1R4Q - chains B and F of the 6 polymer chains in the assembly; structure by X-ray diffraction, 2.50 A resolution.

# Chain B (and F)
Molecule: Shigella toxin chain B
Organism: Shigella dysenteriae
Notes: chain F of this document is another copy of the same molecule, construct and numbering; everything in this record applies to it too
UniProt: Q7BQ98 (Q7BQ98_SHIDY); residues 1-69 here correspond to UniProt positions 21-89 (UniProt number = residue number + 20)
Sequence (69 residues; numbered 1 to 69; the number before each row is that of its first residue):
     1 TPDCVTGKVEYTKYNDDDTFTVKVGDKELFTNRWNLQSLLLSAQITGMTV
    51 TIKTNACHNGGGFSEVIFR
Disulfide bonds: C4-C57

# Chain B / chain F interface
Residue-residue contacts (29):
  Y11(B) - F68(F)
  T12(B) - I67(F)
  T12(B) - F68(F)  hydrogen bond (backbone-backbone)
  K13(B) - K53(F)
  K13(B) - E65(F)  salt bridge
  K13(B) - V66(F)
  K13(B) - I67(F)
  Y14(B) - R33(F)
  Y14(B) - L36(F)  hydrophobic
  Y14(B) - L39(F)  hydrophobic
  Y14(B) - S64(F)
  Y14(B) - E65(F)
  Y14(B) - V66(F)  hydrogen bond (backbone-backbone)
  N15(B) - S64(F)
  D16(B) - R33(F)  salt bridge
  D16(B) - S64(F)  hydrogen bond
  D16(B) - E65(F)
  D18(B) - R33(F)  salt bridge
  F20(B) - L39(F)  hydrophobic
  W34(B) - N35(F)
  Q37(B) - N35(F)  hydrogen bond
  L41(B) - L39(F)  hydrophobic
  L41(B) - S42(F)
  L41(B) - F68(F)  hydrophobic
  Q44(B) - M48(F)
  Q44(B) - F68(F)  hydrogen bond (side chain-backbone)
  Q44(B) - R69(F)  hydrogen bond (side chain-backbone)
  I45(B) - T46(F)
  I45(B) - M48(F)  hydrophobic
Other interface residues (no listed pair), chain B (15 interface residues in all): D17, S38

# In short
The interface between chain B and chain F involves 15 residues on one side and 14 on the other; the contacts
include 6 hydrogen bonds and 3 salt bridges. Polar pairs include K13(B)-E65(F), D16(B)-R33(F) and
D18(B)-R33(F).
Both chains are Shigella toxin chain B (Shigella dysenteriae). Entry 1R4Q (Shiga toxin) was determined by
X-ray diffraction (same publication as 1R4P).
